6W6V - chains A and E of the 11 polymer chains in the assembly; structure by electron microscopy, 3.00 A resolution.

== Chain A ==
Molecule: RNA component of RNase MRP NME1
Source organism: Saccharomyces cerevisiae S288C
Sequence (340 nucleotides; row label = number of the first residue in the row):
     1 AAUCCAUGACCAAAGAAUCGUCACAAAUCGAAGCUUACAAAAUGGAGUAA
    51 AAUUUUUUUUACUCAGUAAUAUGCUUUGGGUUGAAAGUCUCCCACCAAUU
   101 CGUAUGCGGAAAACGUAAUGAGAUUUAAAAAUUUUAAAUUGUUUAAAUCA
   151 ACUCAUUAAGGAGGAUGCCCUUGGGUAUUCUGCUUCUUGACCUGGUACCU
   201 CUAUUGCAGGGUACUGGUGUUUUCUUCGGUACUGGAUUCCGUUUGUAUGG
   251 AAUCUAAACCAUAGUUAUGACGAUUGCUCUUUCCCGUGCUGGAUCGAGUA
   301 ACCCAAUGGAGCUUACUAUUCUUGGUCCAUGGAUUCACCC
Not modelled in the structure: 1, 53-56, 132-143, 170-173, 203-207, 220-224, 242-246, 285-289, 336-340
From the paper describing this entry:
  - contacts within the chain: A84-U314

== Chain E ==
Molecule: Ribonuclease P/MRP protein subunit POP5
Source organism: Saccharomyces cerevisiae S288C
Notes: EC 3.1.26.5
UniProt: P28005 (POP5_YEAST); residues 1-173 here = UniProt positions 1-173
Sequence (173 residues; row label = number of the first residue in the row):
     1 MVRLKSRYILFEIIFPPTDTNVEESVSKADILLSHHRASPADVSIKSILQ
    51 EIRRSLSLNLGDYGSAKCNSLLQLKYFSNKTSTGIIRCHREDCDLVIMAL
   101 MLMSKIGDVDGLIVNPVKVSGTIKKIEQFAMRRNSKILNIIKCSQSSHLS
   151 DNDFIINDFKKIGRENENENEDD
Not modelled in the structure: 1, 171-173

== How chain A and chain E interact ==
Pairs across the interface - 28 pairs, chain A then chain E:
  C24(A) - Lys136(E)  hydrogen bond to the sugar
  A26(A) - Lys136(E)  phosphate contact
  A27(A) - Arg132(E)  base contact
  A27(A) - Lys136(E)  salt bridge to the phosphate
  U28(A) - Lys118(E)  salt bridge to the phosphate
  C29(A) - Arg7(E)  hydrogen bond to the sugar
  C29(A) - Lys118(E)  salt bridge to the phosphate
  C29(A) - Val119(E)  sugar contact
  C29(A) - Ser120(E)  hydrogen bond to the phosphate
  C29(A) - Gly121(E)  sugar contact
  G30(A) - Ser120(E)  hydrogen bond to the phosphate
  G30(A) - Lys125(E)  hydrogen bond to the phosphate
  A31(A) - Lys125(E)  salt bridge to the phosphate
  G79(A) - Arg3(E)  base contact
  G79(A) - Lys5(E)  hydrogen bond to the base
  U266(A) - Arg3(E)  sugar contact
  U266(A) - Thr122(E)  phosphate contact
  A267(A) - Arg3(E)  salt bridge to the phosphate
  A267(A) - Lys5(E)  salt bridge to the phosphate
  A267(A) - Thr122(E)  sugar contact
  U268(A) - Arg3(E)  base contact
  U268(A) - Lys5(E)  salt bridge to the phosphate
  U268(A) - Arg7(E)  salt bridge to the phosphate
  U268(A) - Arg90(E)  salt bridge to the phosphate
  G269(A) - Arg7(E)  sugar contact
  G269(A) - Arg90(E)  sugar contact
  C304(A) - Val2(E)  base contact
  A305(A) - Arg3(E)  salt bridge to the phosphate
Also at the interface, not in a pair above, chain A (16 interface residues in all): A23, A306
Also at the interface, not in a pair above, chain E (15 interface residues in all): Val117, Phe129

== Summary ==
16 residues of chain A face 15 of chain E across their interface, with 6 hydrogen bonds and 10 salt bridges.
Among the polar pairs are G79(A)-Lys5(E), C24(A)-Lys136(E) and C29(A)-Arg7(E). The paper reports contacts
within the chain involving A84(A) and U314(A).
Chain A is RNA component of RNase MRP NME1 and chain E is Ribonuclease P/MRP protein subunit POP5, both from
Saccharomyces cerevisiae S288C; the structure, Structure of yeast RNase MRP holoenzyme, was determined by
electron microscopy.
